PDB entry 5CI3 | X-ray diffraction, 2.40 A resolution | chain A

== Chain A ==
Protein: Ribonucleoside-diphosphate reductase 1 subunit beta
Source organism: Escherichia coli O157:H7
Notes: EC 1.17.4.1
UniProt: P69925 (RIR2_ECO57); residues 1-375 here correspond to UniProt positions 2-376 (UniProt number = residue number + 1)
Amino-acid sequence (375 residues; row label = number of the first residue in the row):
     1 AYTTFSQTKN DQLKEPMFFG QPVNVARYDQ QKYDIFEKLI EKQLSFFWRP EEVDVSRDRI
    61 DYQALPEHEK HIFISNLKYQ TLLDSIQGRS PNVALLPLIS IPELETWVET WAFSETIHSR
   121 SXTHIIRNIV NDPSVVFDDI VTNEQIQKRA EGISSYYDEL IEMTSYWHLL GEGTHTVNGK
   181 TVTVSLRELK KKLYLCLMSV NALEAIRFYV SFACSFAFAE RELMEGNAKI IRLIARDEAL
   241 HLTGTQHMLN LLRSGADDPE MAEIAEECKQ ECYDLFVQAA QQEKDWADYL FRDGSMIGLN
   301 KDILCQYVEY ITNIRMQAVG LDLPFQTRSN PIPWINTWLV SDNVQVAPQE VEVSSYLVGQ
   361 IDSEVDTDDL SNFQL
Not modelled in the structure: 350-375
Modified residues: FY3 (2,3,5-trifluoro-L-tyrosine) at position 122
Sequence notes: engineered mutation FY3_122 (Tyr123 in P69925)
Bound ions: mu-oxo-diiron Fe: Asp84, Glu115, His118, Glu204, Glu238, His241
Ligand contacts: mu-oxo-diiron (FEO): Asp84, Trp111, Glu115, His118, Glu204, Phe208, Ile234, Glu238, His241
UniProt features mapped onto this chain:
  - binding site (Fe cation): Asp84, Glu115, His118, Glu204, Glu238, His241
Reported in the primary citation:
  - mu-oxo-diiron coordination: Asp84
  - conformationally variable residues (order/disorder transition): Ser341 to Gln349

== Overview ==
Ligands of chain A: mu-oxo-diiron. Asp84, Glu115, His118, Glu204, Glu238 and His241 form the mu-oxo-diiron Fe
site. Curated annotation (UniProt) lists 6 Fe cation-binding residues. The paper reports mu-oxo-diiron
coordination by Asp84; conformational variability at Ser341.
Chain A is Ribonucleoside-diphosphate reductase 1 subunit beta (Escherichia coli O157:H7); the structure,
Ribonucleotide reductase Y122 2,3,5-F3Y variant, was determined by X-ray diffraction together with 5CI0, 5CI1,
5CI2 and 5CI4 from the same study.
